PDB entry 5U5F | X-ray diffraction, 1.81 A resolution | chains A and D of the 5 polymer chains in the assembly

[Chain A]
Protein: Memab trastuzumab fab light chain I83E
Source organism: Homo sapiens
Notes: antibody fragment or engineered binder
Chain sequence (214 residues; row label = number of the first residue in the row):
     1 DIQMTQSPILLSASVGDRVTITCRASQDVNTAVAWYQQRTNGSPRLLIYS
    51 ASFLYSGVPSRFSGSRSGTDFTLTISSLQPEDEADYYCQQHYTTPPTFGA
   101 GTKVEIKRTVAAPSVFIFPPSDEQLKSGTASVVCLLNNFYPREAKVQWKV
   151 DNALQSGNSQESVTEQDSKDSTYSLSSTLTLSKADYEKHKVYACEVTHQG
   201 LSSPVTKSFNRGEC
Disulfides: Cys23-Cys88, Cys134-Cys194

[Chain D]
Protein: 5-diphenyl long meditope
Chain sequence (17 residues; row label = number of the first residue in the row; numbering starts at 0):
     0 XCQFDXSTRRLRCGGSK
Unresolved in the structure: 0, 14-16
Disulfides: Cys1-Cys12
Modified residues: ACE (acetyl group) at position 0; 2GX (beta-phenyl-L-phenylalanine) at position 5

[Interface between chain A and chain D]
Pairs across the interface (21):
  Ile9(A) with Cys1(D), hydrophobic
  Gln38(A) with Phe3(D); Arg8(D); Arg9(D)
  Arg39(A) with Arg9(D)
  Thr40(A) with Thr7(D); Arg9(D), hydrogen bond
  Asn41(A) with Ser6(D); Thr7(D), hydrogen bond (backbone-backbone)
  Gly42(A) with Arg8(D), hydrogen bond (backbone-side chain)
  Ser43(A) with Arg8(D)
  Glu83(A) with Arg9(D), salt bridge
  Ala84(A) with Arg9(D), hydrogen bond (backbone-side chain)
  Asp85(A) with Arg9(D), salt bridge; Leu10(D), hydrogen bond (side chain-backbone)
  Tyr87(A) with Leu10(D)
  Ala100(A) with Leu10(D)
  Lys103(A) with Arg9(D); Leu10(D), hydrogen bond (side chain-backbone); Cys12(D)
  Glu165(A) with Arg9(D), salt bridge
Other interface residues (no listed pair), chain A (17 interface residues in all): Leu10, Gly101, Thr102

[Summary]
The interface between chain A and chain D involves 17 residues on one side and 8 on the other, with 6 hydrogen
bonds and 3 salt bridges. Among the polar pairs are Glu83(A)-Arg9(D), Asp85(A)-Arg9(D) and Glu165(A)-Arg9(D).
Chain A is Memab trastuzumab fab light chain I83E (Homo sapiens) and chain D is 5-diphenyl long meditope; the
structure, MEDITOPE ENABLED TRASTUZUMAB I83E VARIANT IN COMPLEX WITH (Ac) CQFDA(PH)2STRRLRCGGSK, was
determined by X-ray diffraction.
